Entry 4G4O (X-ray diffraction, 1.95 A resolution); this record covers chains A and C of the 3 polymer chains in the assembly.

[Chain A]
Molecule: Formamidopyrimidine-DNA glycosylase
Source organism: Geobacillus stearothermophilus
Notes: EC 3.2.2.23; fragment: MutM
UniProt: P84131 (P84131_GEOSE); residues 2-274 here = UniProt positions 2-274
Chain sequence (273 residues; numbered 2 to 274; the number before each row is that of its first residue):
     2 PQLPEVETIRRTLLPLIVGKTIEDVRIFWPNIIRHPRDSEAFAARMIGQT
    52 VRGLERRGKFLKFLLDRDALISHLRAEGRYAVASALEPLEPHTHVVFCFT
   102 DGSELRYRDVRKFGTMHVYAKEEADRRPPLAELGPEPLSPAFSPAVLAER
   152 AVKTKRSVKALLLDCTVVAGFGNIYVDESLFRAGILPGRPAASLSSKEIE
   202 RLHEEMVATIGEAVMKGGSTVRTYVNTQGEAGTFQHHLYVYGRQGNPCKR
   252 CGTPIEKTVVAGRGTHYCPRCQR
Not modelled in the structure: 217-237
Sequence notes: engineered mutation Ala77 (Met in P84131), Cys166 (Gln in P84131)
Metal / ion sites: Zn2+: Cys249, Cys252, Cys269, Cys272
What the authors report for this chain:
  - conformationally variable residues (order/disorder transition): Lys217 to His237
  - binding site for the 16-nt DNA strand (chain C): Phe114
  - mutagenesis - M77A: unchanged catalytic activity
  - mutagenesis - M77A: unchanged binding to non-lesion-containing DNA
  - mutagenesis - R76A: decreased catalytic activity on oxoG-containing substrate
  - mutagenesis - R76K, R76M: decreased catalytic activity on oxoG

[Chain C]
Molecule: 16-nt DNA strand
Sequence (16 nucleotides; numbered 1 to 16; the number before each row is that of its first residue):
     1 TGCGTCCGAGXCTACC
Not modelled in the structure: 1-3, 16
Modified / non-standard residues: 8OG (8-oxo-2'-deoxy-guanosine-5'-monophosphate) at position 8; TX2 (5'-O-{(R)-hydroxy[(2-sulfanylethyl)amino]phosphoryl}thymidine) at position 11

[How chain A and chain C interact]
Contacting residue pairs - 23 pairs, chain A then chain C:
  Lys60(A) - DA9(C)  salt bridge to the phosphate
  Lys60(A) - DG10(C)  phosphate contact
  His74(A) - DA9(C)  hydrogen bond to the phosphate
  His74(A) - DG10(C)  salt bridge to the phosphate
  Arg76(A) - DA9(C)  hydrogen bond to the base
  Arg76(A) - DG10(C)  hydrogen bond to the sugar
  Arg112(A) - 8OG_8(C)  base contact
  Phe114(A) - 8OG_8(C)  base contact
  Phe114(A) - DA9(C)  base contact
  Pro129(A) - DC12(C)  phosphate contact
  Pro130(A) - TX2_11(C)  base contact
  Ala132(A) - TX2_11(C)  base contact
  Glu133(A) - TX2_11(C)  base contact
  Leu134(A) - TX2_11(C)  base contact
  Cys166(A) - TX2_11(C)  covalent bond
  Thr167(A) - TX2_11(C)  base contact
  Gly173(A) - DA9(C)  phosphate contact
  Asn174(A) - 8OG_8(C)  phosphate contact
  Asn174(A) - DA9(C)  hydrogen bond to the phosphate
  Tyr242(A) - 8OG_8(C)  phosphate contact
  Arg264(A) - 8OG_8(C)  phosphate contact
  Arg264(A) - DA9(C)  salt bridge to the phosphate
  Gly265(A) - 8OG_8(C)  hydrogen bond to the phosphate
Also at the interface, not in a pair above, chain A (20 interface residues in all): Phe61, Leu164, Gly263

[In short]
The interface between chain A and chain C involves 20 residues on one side and 5 on the other; the contacts
include 1 covalent bond, 5 hydrogen bonds and 3 salt bridges. Polar pairs include Arg76(A)-DA9(C),
Arg76(A)-DG10(C) and His74(A)-DA9(C). The paper reports a binding site for the 16-nt DNA strand (chain C) at
Phe114(A); R76K and R76M of chain A reduce catalytic activity on oxoG; 4 substitutions were tested in all.
Chain A is Formamidopyrimidine-DNA glycosylase (Geobacillus stearothermophilus) and chain C is a 16-nt DNA
strand; the structure, MutM containing M77A mutation bound to oxoG-containing DNA, was determined by X-ray
diffraction (same publication as 4G4N, 4G4Q and 4G4R).
